8IZM - chains D and E of the 5 polymer chains in the assembly; structure by electron microscopy, 3.01 A resolution.

Chain D (and E):
Protein: Phosphoprotein
Source organism: Mumps virus strain Jeryl Lynn
Notes: chain E of this document is another copy of the same molecule, construct and numbering; everything in this record applies to it too
UniProt: Q9J4L6 (Q9J4L6_MUMPJ); residue numbers follow UniProt; this construct covers 1-391
Amino-acid sequence (391 residues; each row starts with the number of its first residue):
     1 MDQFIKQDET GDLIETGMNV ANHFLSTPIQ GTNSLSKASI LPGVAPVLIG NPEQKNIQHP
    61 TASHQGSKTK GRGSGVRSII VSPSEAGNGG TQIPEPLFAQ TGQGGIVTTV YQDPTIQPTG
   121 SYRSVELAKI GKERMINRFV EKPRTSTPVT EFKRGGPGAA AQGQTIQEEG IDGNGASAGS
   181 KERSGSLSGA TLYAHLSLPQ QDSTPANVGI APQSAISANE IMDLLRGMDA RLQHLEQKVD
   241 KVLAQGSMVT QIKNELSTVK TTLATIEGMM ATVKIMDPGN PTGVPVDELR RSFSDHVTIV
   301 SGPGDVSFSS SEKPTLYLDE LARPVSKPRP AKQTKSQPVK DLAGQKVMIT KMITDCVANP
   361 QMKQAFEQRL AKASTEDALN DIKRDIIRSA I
Disordered / not traced: 1-217, 268-391 (chain E: 1-217, 272-391)

How chain D and chain E interact:
Contacting residue pairs (14; chain D residue first):
  Ile-221(D) with Asp-229(E)
  Leu-225(D) with Leu-232(E), hydrophobic
  Met-228(D) with Leu-232(E), hydrophobic
  Arg-231(D) with Glu-236(E), salt bridge
  Leu-235(D) with Val-239(E), hydrophobic
  Gln-245(D) with Val-249(E); Lys-253(E)
  Met-248(D) with Lys-253(E)
  Gln-251(D) with Lys-260(E)
  Ile-252(D) with Leu-256(E), hydrophobic
  Glu-255(D) with Leu-256(E); Lys-260(E)
  Val-259(D) with Leu-263(E), hydrophobic
  Thr-262(D) with Met-270(E)
Interface residues without a listed pair, chain D (14 interface residues in all): Ala-218, Lys-238
Interface residues without a listed pair, chain E (13 interface residues in all): Leu-225, Met-228, Leu-243

Summary:
14 residues of chain D face 13 of chain E across their interface; the contacts include 1 salt bridge. Its one
salt-bridged contact is Arg-231(D)/Glu-236(E).
Chain D and chain E are both Phosphoprotein (Mumps virus strain Jeryl Lynn); the structure, Structure of the
Mumps Virus L Protein (state2) Bound by Phosphoprotein Tetramer, was determined by electron microscopy.
